Entry 8EBK (X-ray diffraction, 1.29 A resolution); this record covers chains A and B.

== Chain A ==
Molecule: HDMX
From: Danio rerio
Amino-acid sequence (131 residues; each row starts with the number of its first residue; numbers below 1 keep their minus sign (Met-15 is residue -15)):
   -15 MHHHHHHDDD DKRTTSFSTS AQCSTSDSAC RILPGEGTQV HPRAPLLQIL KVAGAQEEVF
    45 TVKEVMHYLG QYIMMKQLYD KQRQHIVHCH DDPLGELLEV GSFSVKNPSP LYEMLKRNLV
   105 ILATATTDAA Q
Unresolved in the structure: -15 to 20, 107-115

== Chain B ==
Molecule: Ace-leu-thr-phe-0EH-glu-tyr-trp-ala-gln-leu-MK8-ser-ala-ala
Amino-acid sequence (16 residues; row label = number of the first residue in the row):
     1 XXLTFXEYWA QLLSAA
Glycans and other covalent adducts: covalent link 0EH_6-Leu13
Modified positions: WG0 ([(6S,10P)-4-(4-chlorophenyl)-2,3,9-trimethyl-6H-thieno[3,2-f][1,2,4]triazolo[4,3-a][1,4]diazepin-6-yl]acetic acid) at position 1, 3V3 (1-amino-3,6,9,12-tetraoxapentadecan-15-oic acid) at position 2, 0EH ((2R)-2-amino-2-methylnonanoic acid) at position 6; Leu13 (2-methyl-L-norleucine; MK8)

== Interface between chain A and chain B ==
Residue-residue contacts - 29 pairs, chain A then chain B:
  Lys47(A) - Leu13(B)
  Lys47(A) - Ala16(B)
  Met50(A) - Trp9(B)  hydrogen bond (backbone-side chain)
  Met50(A) - Leu12(B)  hydrophobic
  Met50(A) - Leu13(B)
  His51(A) - Leu13(B)
  Leu53(A) - Trp9(B)  hydrophobic
  Gly54(A) - Phe5(B)
  Gly54(A) - Trp9(B)
  Ile57(A) - Phe5(B)  hydrophobic
  Ile57(A) - Trp9(B)  hydrophobic
  Met58(A) - Phe5(B)
  Met58(A) - 0EH_6(B)
  Tyr63(A) - Phe5(B)  hydrophobic
  Gln68(A) - Leu3(B)
  Gln68(A) - Thr4(B)
  Gln68(A) - Phe5(B)  hydrogen bond (side chain-backbone)
  Gln68(A) - Tyr8(B)
  His69(A) - Tyr8(B)
  Val71(A) - Phe5(B)  hydrophobic
  Val89(A) - Phe5(B)  hydrophobic
  Val89(A) - Tyr8(B)
  Val89(A) - Trp9(B)  hydrophobic
  Val89(A) - Leu12(B)  hydrophobic
  Lys90(A) - Tyr8(B)
  Pro92(A) - Leu12(B)  hydrophobic
  Leu95(A) - Trp9(B)  hydrophobic
  Leu95(A) - Leu12(B)  hydrophobic
  Tyr96(A) - Leu12(B)
Other interface residues (no listed pair), chain A (19 interface residues in all): Val46, Gln55, Phe87
Other interface residues (no listed pair), chain B (10 interface residues in all): Ser14

== Summary ==
19 residues of chain A and 10 residues of chain B are in contact, with 2 hydrogen bonds. Polar contacts
include Met50(A)-Trp9(B) and Gln68(A)-Phe5(B).
Here chain A is HDMX (Danio rerio) and chain B is Ace-leu-thr-phe-0EH-glu-tyr-trp-ala-gln-leu-MK8-ser-ala-ala.
Entry 8EBK (Crystal Structure Analysis of xHDMX in complex with the stapled peptide PROTAC analog) was
determined by X-ray diffraction.
